7RWF - chain A; structure by X-ray diffraction, 1.50 A resolution.

== Chain A ==
Protein: Cyclin-dependent kinase 2
Organism: Homo sapiens
Notes: EC 2.7.11.22; fragment: kinase domain
UniProtKB: P24941 (CDK2_HUMAN); numbering as in UniProt (aligned over 1-298)
Chain sequence (299 residues; each row starts with the number of its first residue; numbering starts at 0):
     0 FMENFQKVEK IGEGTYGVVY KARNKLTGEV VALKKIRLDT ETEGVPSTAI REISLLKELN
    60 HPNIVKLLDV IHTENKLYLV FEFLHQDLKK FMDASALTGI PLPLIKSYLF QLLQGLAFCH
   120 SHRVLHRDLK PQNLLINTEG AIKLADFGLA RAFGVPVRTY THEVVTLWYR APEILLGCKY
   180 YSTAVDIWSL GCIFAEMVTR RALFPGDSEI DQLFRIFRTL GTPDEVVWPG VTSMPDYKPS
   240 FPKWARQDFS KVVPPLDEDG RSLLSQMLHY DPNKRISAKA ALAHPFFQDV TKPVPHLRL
Construct notes: expression tag (0)
Small-molecule neighbours: 7TW (2-{[2-(1H-indol-3-yl)ethyl]amino}-5-nitrobenzoic acid): K33, I35, I52, L55, L58, I63, V64, L66, L76, L78, F80, F117, C118, V123, A144, D145, F146, L148, A149, F152, V154
Curated features (UniProtKB/Swiss-Prot):
  - active site: D127 (Proton acceptor)
  - binding site (ATP): I10 to V18, K33, E81 to L83, D86, K129 to N132, D145
  - binding site (Mg(2+)): N132, D145
  - site (CDK7 binding): K9, K88, K89, L166
  - modified residue: M1 (N-acetylmethionine), K6 (N6-acetyllysine), T14 (Phosphothreonine), Y15 (Phosphotyrosine), Y19 (Phosphotyrosine), T160 (Phosphothreonine)
What the authors report for this chain:
  - binding site for 7TW: K33, L58, F146
  - catalytic residues: K33 (citing earlier work)
  - conformationally variable residues (loop rearrangement): D145

== In short ==
Bound to chain A: compound 7TW. Curated annotation (UniProt) lists active-site residue D127, 19 ATP-binding
residues and Mg2+-binding residues N132 and D145. The paper reports the catalytic residue K33; a binding site
for 7TW at K33, L58 and F146.
Chain A is Cyclin-dependent kinase 2 (Homo sapiens); the structure, Crystal structure of CDK2 in complex with
TW8672, was determined by X-ray diffraction together with 8FOW, 8FP0, 8FP5 and 7S84 from the same study.
